7ESP - chains E and F of the 6 polymer chains in the assembly; structure by X-ray diffraction, 2.43 A resolution.

# Chain E (and F)
Molecule: Packaging NTPase
From: Pseudomonas phage phiYY
Notes: chain F of this document is another copy of the same molecule, construct and numbering; everything in this record applies to it too
UniProtKB: A0A1U9AK63 (A0A1U9AK63_9VIRU); residues 1-350 here = UniProt positions 1-350
Amino-acid sequence (350 residues; row label = number of the first residue in the row):
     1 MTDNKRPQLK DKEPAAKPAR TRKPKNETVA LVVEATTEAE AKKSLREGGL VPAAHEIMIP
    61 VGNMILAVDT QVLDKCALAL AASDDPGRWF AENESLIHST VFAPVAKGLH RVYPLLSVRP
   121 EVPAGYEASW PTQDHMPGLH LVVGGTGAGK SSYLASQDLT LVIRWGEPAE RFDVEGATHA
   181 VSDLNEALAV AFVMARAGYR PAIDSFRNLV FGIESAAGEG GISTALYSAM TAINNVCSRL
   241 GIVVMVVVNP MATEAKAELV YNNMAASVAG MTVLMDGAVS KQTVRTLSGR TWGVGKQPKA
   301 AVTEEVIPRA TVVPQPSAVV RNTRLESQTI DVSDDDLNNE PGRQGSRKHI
Unresolved in the structure: 1-26, 216-220, 297-350 (chain F: 1-26, 216-220, 290-350)
Ligand contacts: d(-)-tartaric acid (TAR): Gly145, Thr146, Gly147, Ala148, Gly149, Lys150, Ser151, Ser152

# Interface between chain E and chain F
Contacting residue pairs (73):
  Val29(E) with Glu38(F)
  Ala30(E) with Glu38(F)
  Leu31(E) with Glu38(F), hydrogen bond (backbone-side chain); Ala41(F), hydrophobic; Val51(F), hydrophobic; Arg111(F), hydrogen bond (backbone-side chain)
  Val32(E) with Ala35(F); Thr36(F); Thr37(F); Glu38(F), hydrogen bond (backbone-side chain)
  Val33(E) with Thr36(F); Glu38(F), hydrogen bond (backbone-side chain)
  Met64(E) with Pro114(F), hydrophobic; Leu115(F), hydrophobic
  Leu66(E) with Pro114(F), hydrophobic
  Glu94(E) with Arg119(F), salt bridge
  Ala103(E) with Arg111(F)
  Pro104(E) with Arg111(F), hydrogen bond (backbone-side chain)
  Val105(E) with Arg111(F)
  Lys107(E) with Arg111(F)
  Arg164(E) with Pro120(F)
  Trp165(E) with Leu115(F)
  Gly166(E) with Ser117(F); Thr231(F)
  Glu167(E) with Pro120(F); Thr231(F); Asn235(F), hydrogen bond (backbone-side chain)
  Pro168(E) with Thr231(F); Asn234(F); Asn235(F); Ala266(F); Ser267(F); Val268(F); Arg285(F)
  Ala169(E) with Pro120(F), hydrophobic; Met136(F); Asn234(F); Asn235(F), hydrogen bond (backbone-side chain); Ser238(F); Arg285(F)
  Glu170(E) with Met136(F); Arg285(F), salt bridge
  Arg171(E) with Thr286(F); Leu287(F); Ser288(F); Gly289(F)
  Asp173(E) with Pro120(F)
  Val174(E) with Val122(F), hydrophobic
  Glu175(E) with Leu287(F)
  Ala180(E) with Arg119(F); Pro120(F); Glu121(F)
  Val181(E) with Arg119(F)
  Ser182(E) with Leu116(F); Ser117(F), hydrogen bond (backbone-backbone); Arg119(F)
  Asp183(E) with Tyr113(F); Pro114(F)
  Leu184(E) with Pro114(F), hydrogen bond (backbone-backbone)
  Asn185(E) with Val112(F), hydrogen bond (side chain-backbone); Pro114(F)
  Arg207(E) with Tyr227(F); Thr231(F), hydrogen bond; Ser267(F), hydrogen bond
  Asn208(E) with Leu115(F), hydrogen bond (side chain-backbone); Leu116(F), hydrogen bond (side chain-backbone); Ser117(F); Ser228(F)
  Leu209(E) with Leu115(F), hydrophobic
  Phe211(E) with Thr224(F); Tyr227(F), hydrophobic
  Gly212(E) with Leu115(F)
  Met251(E) with Asn263(F)
Interface residues without a listed pair, chain E (37 interface residues in all): Thr28, Glu214
Interface residues without a listed pair, chain F (37 interface residues in all): Lys42, Leu50, Ser215

# Overview
The chain E/chain F interface involves 37 residues from each chain, with 14 hydrogen bonds and 2 salt bridges.
Polar pairs include Glu94(E)-Arg119(F), Glu170(E)-Arg285(F) and Leu31(E)-Glu38(F). Ligands of chain E:
d(-)-tartaric acid.
Chain E and chain F are both Packaging NTPase (Pseudomonas phage phiYY); the structure, Structure and mutation
analysis of the hexameric P4 from Pseudomonas aeruginosa phage phiYY, was determined by X-ray diffraction
together with 7ESO, 7ESQ and 7ESV from the same study.
